PDB entry 3SWM | X-ray diffraction, 4.25 A resolution (low resolution: residue-level contacts below are approximate; hydrogen-bond / salt-bridge calls are withheld) | chains B and F of the 6 polymer chains in the assembly

# Chain B
Protein: NAC domain-containing protein 19
Organism: Arabidopsis thaliana
Notes: fragment: NAC domain
Reference sequence: Q9C932 (NAC19_ARATH); residue numbers follow UniProt; this construct covers 1-168
Sequence (174 residues; row label = number of the first residue in the row; numbers below 1 keep their minus sign (His-5 is residue -5)):
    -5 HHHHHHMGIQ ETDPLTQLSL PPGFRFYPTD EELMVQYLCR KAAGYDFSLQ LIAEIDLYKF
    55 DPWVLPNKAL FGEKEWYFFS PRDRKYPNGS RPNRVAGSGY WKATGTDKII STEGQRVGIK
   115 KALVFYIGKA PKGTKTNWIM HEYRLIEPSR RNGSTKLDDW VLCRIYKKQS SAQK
Disordered / not traced: -5 to 7, 78-85, 144-151, 164-168
Construct notes: expression tag (-5 to 0)

# Chain F
Molecule: oligonucleotide reverse
Sequence (26 nucleotides; row label = number of the first residue in the row):
     1 CCTGTTGCGT GTTCCAACAC GCAAGA

# Chain B / chain F interface
Residue-residue contacts (11):
  Pro86(B) with DG7(F); DC8(F)
  Asn87(B) with DG7(F); DC8(F)
  Lys96(B) with DC8(F)
  Ala97(B) with DC8(F)
  Thr98(B) with DT10(F)
  Gly99(B) with DT10(F)
  Asp101(B) with DG9(F)
  Ala124(B) with DT6(F)
  Pro125(B) with DT6(F)
Other interface residues (no listed pair), chain B (10 interface residues in all): Lys115

# In short
10 residues of chain B face 5 of chain F across their interface.
Here chain B is NAC domain-containing protein 19 (Arabidopsis thaliana) and chain F is oligonucleotide
reverse. Entry 3SWM (The NAC domain of ANAC019 in complex with DNA, gold derivative) was determined by X-ray
diffraction, deposited together with 3SWP and 4DUL.
